Entry 6TGI (X-ray diffraction, 1.60 A resolution); this record covers chain A.

[Chain A]
Protein: Vim-1
From: Pseudomonas aeruginosa
Notes: EC 3.5.2.6
UniProt: A0A485HTJ5 (A0A485HTJ5_PSEAI); residues 21-266 here correspond to UniProt positions 66-311 (UniProt number = residue number + 45)
Sequence (246 residues; each row starts with the number of its first residue):
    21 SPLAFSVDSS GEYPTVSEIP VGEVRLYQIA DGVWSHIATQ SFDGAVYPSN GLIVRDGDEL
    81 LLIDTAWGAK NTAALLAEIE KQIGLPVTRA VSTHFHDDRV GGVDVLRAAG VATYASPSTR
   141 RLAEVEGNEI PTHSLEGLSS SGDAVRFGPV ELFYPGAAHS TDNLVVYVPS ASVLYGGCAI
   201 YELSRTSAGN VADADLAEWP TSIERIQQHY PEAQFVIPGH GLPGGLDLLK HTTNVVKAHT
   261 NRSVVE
Not modelled in the structure: 21-31, 264-266
Bound ions: Zn2+ site 1: His-114, His-116, His-179 (together with N8Z); Zn2+ site 2: Asp-118, Cys-198, His-240 (together with N8Z); Zn2+ site 3: His-153, His-251 (together with formate)
Residues lining bound ligands: N8Z (5-(4-chloranyl-1,5-dimethyl-pyrazol-3-yl)-4-ethyl-1,2,4-triazole-3-thiol): Phe-62, Trp-87, His-114, His-116, Asp-117, Asp-118, His-179, Cys-198, Asn-210, His-240

[In short]
Bound to chain A: compound N8Z. The Zn2+ site 1 is built by His-114, His-116 and His-179. The Zn2+ site 2 is
built by Asp-118, Cys-198 and His-240.
Chain A is Vim-1 (Pseudomonas aeruginosa); the structure, Crystal structure of VIM-2 in complex with
triazole-based inhibitor OP24, was determined by X-ray diffraction, deposited together with 6TGD.
